Entry 8OLR (X-ray diffraction, 2.80 A resolution); this record covers chains H and Z of the 28 polymer chains in the assembly.

[Chain H]
Name: Proteasome subunit beta type-2
From: Saccharomyces cerevisiae
Notes: EC 3.4.25.1
UniProt: P25043 (PSB2_YEAST); residues 1-232 here correspond to UniProt positions 30-261 (UniProt number = residue number + 29)
Chain sequence (232 residues; row label = number of the first residue in the row):
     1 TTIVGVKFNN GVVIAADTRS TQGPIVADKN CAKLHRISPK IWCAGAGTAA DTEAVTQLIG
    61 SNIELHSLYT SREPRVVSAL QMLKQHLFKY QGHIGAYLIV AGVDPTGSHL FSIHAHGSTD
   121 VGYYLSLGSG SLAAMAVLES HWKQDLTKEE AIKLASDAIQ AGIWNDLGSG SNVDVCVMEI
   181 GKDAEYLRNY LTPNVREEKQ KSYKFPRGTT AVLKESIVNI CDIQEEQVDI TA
Not modelled in the structure: 227-232
Glycans and other covalent adducts: Cystargolide A (bound) (VSZ) linked to Thr-1
Residues lining bound ligands: Cystargolide A (bound) (VSZ): Arg-19, Ser-20, Thr-21, Cys-31, Lys-33, Gly-45, Ala-46, Gly-47, Ala-49, Tyr-97, Gly-128, Ser-129, Gly-168
UniProt features mapped onto this chain:
  - active site: Thr-1 (Nucleophile)

[Chain Z]
Name: Proteasome subunit beta type-6
From: Saccharomyces cerevisiae
UniProt: P23724 (PSB6_YEAST); residues 1-222 here correspond to UniProt positions 20-241 (UniProt number = residue number + 19)
Chain sequence (222 residues; each row starts with the number of its first residue):
     1 QFNPYGDNGG TILGIAGEDF AVLAGDTRNI TDYSINSRYE PKVFDCGDNI VMSANGFAAD
    61 GDALVKRFKN SVKWYHFDHN DKKLSINSAA RNIQHLLYGK RFFPYYVHTI IAGLDEDGKG
   121 AVYSFDPVGS YEREQCRAGG AAASLIMPFL DNQVNFKNQY EPGTNGKVKK PLKYLSVEEV
   181 IKLVRDSFTS ATERHIQVGD GLEILIVTKD GVRKEFYELK RD
Metal / ion sites: Mg2+: Thr-192, Val-198

[Chain H / chain Z interface]
Pairs across the interface (61; chain H residue first):
  Arg-19(H) / Ile-196(Z)
  Arg-19(H) / Asp-222(Z)  salt bridge
  Thr-21(H) / Ile-196(Z)
  Pro-24(H) / His-195(Z)
  Pro-24(H) / Ile-196(Z)  hydrogen bond (backbone-backbone)
  Ile-25(H) / Leu-145(Z)  hydrophobic
  Ile-25(H) / Arg-194(Z)
  Ile-25(H) / His-195(Z)
  Val-26(H) / Glu-193(Z)
  Val-26(H) / Arg-194(Z)  hydrogen bond (backbone-side chain)
  Val-26(H) / Ile-196(Z)  hydrophobic
  Ala-27(H) / Arg-194(Z)  hydrogen bond (backbone-side chain)
  Lys-29(H) / Glu-193(Z)  salt bridge
  Lys-29(H) / Arg-194(Z)
  Ile-163(H) / Asp-222(Z)
  Trp-164(H) / Ile-35(Z)
  Trp-164(H) / Arg-38(Z)  hydrogen bond (backbone-side chain)
  Trp-164(H) / Arg-221(Z)
  Trp-164(H) / Asp-222(Z)
  Asn-165(H) / Tyr-33(Z)
  Asn-165(H) / Arg-38(Z)
  Asp-166(H) / Tyr-33(Z)
  Asp-166(H) / Asp-222(Z)
  Leu-167(H) / Arg-28(Z)
  Leu-167(H) / Ile-30(Z)  hydrophobic
  Leu-167(H) / Asp-32(Z)
  Leu-167(H) / Tyr-33(Z)  hydrogen bond (backbone-backbone)
  Leu-167(H) / Ile-35(Z)  hydrophobic
  Leu-167(H) / Ile-196(Z)
  Gly-168(H) / Tyr-33(Z)
  Ser-169(H) / Asp-222(Z)
  Gly-170(H) / Asp-222(Z)
  Ser-171(H) / Asp-222(Z)  hydrogen bond (backbone-side chain)
  Asn-194(H) / Lys-220(Z)  hydrogen bond (backbone-side chain)
  Asn-194(H) / Asp-222(Z)  hydrogen bond
  Arg-196(H) / Thr-189(Z)
  Arg-196(H) / Ser-190(Z)  hydrogen bond
  Arg-196(H) / Glu-193(Z)
  Glu-197(H) / Arg-185(Z)  salt bridge
  Lys-199(H) / Asp-186(Z)
  Gln-200(H) / Lys-182(Z)
  Gln-200(H) / Arg-185(Z)  hydrogen bond
  Gln-200(H) / Asp-186(Z)  hydrogen bond (backbone-side chain)
  Lys-201(H) / Glu-179(Z)
  Lys-201(H) / Asp-186(Z)
  Tyr-203(H) / Phe-149(Z)
  Tyr-203(H) / Gln-153(Z)
  Tyr-203(H) / Leu-183(Z)
  Tyr-203(H) / Asp-186(Z)  hydrogen bond
  Phe-205(H) / Asn-152(Z)
  Phe-205(H) / Gln-153(Z)
  Phe-205(H) / Gln-159(Z)
  Pro-206(H) / Pro-162(Z)  hydrophobic
  Arg-207(H) / Pro-162(Z)
  Gly-208(H) / Pro-162(Z)
  Thr-209(H) / Gln-159(Z)
  Thr-209(H) / Tyr-160(Z)  hydrogen bond (backbone-backbone)
  Thr-210(H) / Asn-165(Z)
  Ala-211(H) / Asn-165(Z)
  Ala-211(H) / Gly-166(Z)
  Val-212(H) / Asn-165(Z)
Also at the interface, not in a pair above, chain H (33 interface residues in all): Gly-23, Asp-28
Also at the interface, not in a pair above, chain Z (33 interface residues in all): Ser-34, Asn-158, Glu-161, Gln-197

[In short]
The chain H/chain Z interface involves 33 residues from each chain, with 13 hydrogen bonds and 3 salt bridges.
Among the polar pairs are Arg-19(H)/Asp-222(Z), Lys-29(H)/Glu-193(Z) and Glu-197(H)/Arg-185(Z). Covalently
linked Cystargolide A (bound): at Thr-1(H). From UniProt: active-site residue Thr-1(H) on chain H.
Chain H is Proteasome subunit beta type-2 and chain Z is Proteasome subunit beta type-6, both from
Saccharomyces cerevisiae; the structure, Structure of yeast 20S proteasome in complex with the natural product
beta-lactone inhibitor Cystargolide A, was determined by X-ray diffraction, deposited together with 8R03,
8R04, 8R05 and 8OLL.
